PDB entry 7FDB | electron microscopy, 4.80 A resolution (low resolution: residue-level contacts below are approximate; hydrogen-bond / salt-bridge calls are withheld) | chains B and I of the 31 polymer chains in the assembly

[Chain B]
Name: V-type proton ATPase subunit B
Source organism: Saccharomyces cerevisiae S288C
Reference sequence: P16140 (VATB_YEAST); numbering as in UniProt (aligned over 1-517)
Sequence (517 residues; each row starts with the number of its first residue):
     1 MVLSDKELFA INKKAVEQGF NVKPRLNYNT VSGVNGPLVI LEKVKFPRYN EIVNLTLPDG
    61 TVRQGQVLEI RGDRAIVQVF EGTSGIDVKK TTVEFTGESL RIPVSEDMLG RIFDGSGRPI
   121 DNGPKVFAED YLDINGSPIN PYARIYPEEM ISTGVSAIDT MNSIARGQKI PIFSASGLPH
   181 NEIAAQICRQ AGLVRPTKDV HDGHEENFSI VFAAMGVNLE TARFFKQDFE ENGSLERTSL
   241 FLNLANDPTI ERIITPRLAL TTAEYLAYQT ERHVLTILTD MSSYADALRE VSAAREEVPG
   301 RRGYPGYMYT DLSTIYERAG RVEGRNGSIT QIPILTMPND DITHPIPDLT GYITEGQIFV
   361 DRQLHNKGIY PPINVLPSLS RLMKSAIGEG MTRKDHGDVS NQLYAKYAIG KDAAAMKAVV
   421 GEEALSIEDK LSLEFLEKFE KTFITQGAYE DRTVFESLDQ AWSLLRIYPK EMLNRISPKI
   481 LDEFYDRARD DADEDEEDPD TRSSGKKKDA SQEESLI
Not modelled in the structure: 1-8, 196-204, 488-517
Swiss-Prot annotation at these positions:
  - binding site (ATP): Arg381
  - modified residue (Phosphoserine): Ser4, Ser137, Ser503, Ser504, Ser511, Ser515
  - cross-link (Glycyl lysine isopeptide (Lys-Gly)): Lys14 (interchain with G-Cter in ubiquitin), Lys508 (interchain with G-Cter in ubiquitin)

[Chain I]
Name: V-type proton ATPase subunit E
Source organism: Saccharomyces cerevisiae S288C
Reference sequence: P22203 (VATE_YEAST); numbering as in UniProt (aligned over 1-233)
Sequence (233 residues; each row starts with the number of its first residue):
     1 MSSAITALTP NQVNDELNKM QAFIRKEAEE KAKEIQLKAD QEYEIEKTNI VRNETNNIDG
    61 NFKSKLKKAM LSQQITKSTI ANKMRLKVLS AREQSLDGIF EETKEKLSGI ANNRDEYKPI
   121 LQSLIVEALL KLLEPKAIVK ALERDVDLIE SMKDDIMREY GEKAQRAPLE EIVISNDYLN
   181 KDLVSGGVVV SNASDKIEIN NTLEERLKLL SEEALPAIRL ELYGPSKTRK FFD
Not modelled in the structure: 1-7, 233

[Interface between chain B and chain I]
Pairs across the interface (68; chain B residue first):
  Asn12(B) - Leu220(I)
  Asn12(B) - Arg229(I)
  Asn12(B) - Phe232(I)
  Lys13(B) - Leu220(I)
  Lys13(B) - Glu221(I)
  Val16(B) - Ala217(I)
  Val16(B) - Leu220(I)
  Gly19(B) - Ala214(I)
  Phe20(B) - Ala217(I)
  Phe20(B) - Ile218(I)
  Asn21(B) - Glu213(I)
  Val22(B) - Arg206(I)
  Val22(B) - Leu210(I)
  Val22(B) - Glu213(I)
  Lys23(B) - Leu209(I)
  Pro24(B) - Lys131(I)
  Pro24(B) - Asn201(I)
  Arg25(B) - Leu209(I)
  Leu26(B) - Ile197(I)
  Leu26(B) - Glu198(I)
  Leu26(B) - Ile199(I)
  Asn27(B) - Lys196(I)
  Asn27(B) - Ile197(I)
  Asn27(B) - Glu198(I)
  Tyr28(B) - Lys196(I)
  Tyr28(B) - Ile197(I)
  Asn29(B) - Lys196(I)
  Lys43(B) - Ile197(I)
  Lys45(B) - Leu132(I)
  Lys45(B) - Glu134(I)
  Asp107(B) - Arg85(I)
  Asp107(B) - Arg92(I)
  Asp107(B) - Arg219(I)
  Leu109(B) - Arg85(I)
  Arg111(B) - Leu86(I)
  Arg111(B) - Leu89(I)
  Gly123(B) - Leu86(I)
  Pro124(B) - Leu86(I)
  Pro124(B) - Leu89(I)
  Pro124(B) - Glu93(I)
  Phe127(B) - Leu89(I)
  Phe127(B) - Arg92(I)
  Phe127(B) - Glu93(I)
  Phe127(B) - Leu96(I)
  Phe127(B) - Arg219(I)
  Ala128(B) - Pro216(I)
  Glu129(B) - Pro216(I)
  Glu129(B) - Arg219(I)
  Tyr131(B) - Glu212(I)
  Tyr131(B) - Leu215(I)
  Tyr131(B) - Pro216(I)
  Glu230(B) - Gln74(I)
  Glu231(B) - Lys67(I)
  Glu231(B) - Leu71(I)
  Glu231(B) - Gln74(I)
  Gly233(B) - Lys77(I)
  Glu236(B) - Ala81(I)
  Glu236(B) - Asn82(I)
  Glu236(B) - Arg85(I)
  Tyr268(B) - Phe231(I)
  Gln269(B) - Thr228(I)
  Gln269(B) - Arg229(I)
  Gln269(B) - Lys230(I)
  Gln269(B) - Phe232(I)
  Thr270(B) - Thr228(I)
  Glu271(B) - Phe231(I)
  Gly324(B) - Phe231(I)
  Arg325(B) - Phe231(I)
Other interface residues (no listed pair), chain B (40 interface residues in all): Asn122, Lys125, Asp130, Leu235, Tyr265
Other interface residues (no listed pair), chain I (43 interface residues in all): Ile75, Ser78, Ser90, Leu133, Ser226

[Summary]
Chain B and chain I form an interface of 40 and 43 residues respectively. Curated annotation (UniProt) lists
ATP-binding residue Arg381(B) on chain B.
Chain B is V-type proton ATPase subunit B and chain I is V-type proton ATPase subunit E, both from
Saccharomyces cerevisiae S288C; the structure, CryoEM Structures of Reconstituted V-ATPase,State2, was
determined by electron microscopy.
